7DBM - chains B and E of the 3 polymer chains in the assembly; structure by X-ray diffraction, 2.43 A resolution.

# Chain B
Protein: HIV-1 RT p51 subunit
Source organism: Human immunodeficiency virus type 1
UniProt: P12497 (POL_HV1N5); residues 1-428 here correspond to UniProt positions 588-1015 (UniProt number = residue number + 587)
Sequence (444 residues; numbered -15 to 428; the number before each row is that of its first residue; numbers below 1 keep their minus sign (Met-15 is residue -15)):
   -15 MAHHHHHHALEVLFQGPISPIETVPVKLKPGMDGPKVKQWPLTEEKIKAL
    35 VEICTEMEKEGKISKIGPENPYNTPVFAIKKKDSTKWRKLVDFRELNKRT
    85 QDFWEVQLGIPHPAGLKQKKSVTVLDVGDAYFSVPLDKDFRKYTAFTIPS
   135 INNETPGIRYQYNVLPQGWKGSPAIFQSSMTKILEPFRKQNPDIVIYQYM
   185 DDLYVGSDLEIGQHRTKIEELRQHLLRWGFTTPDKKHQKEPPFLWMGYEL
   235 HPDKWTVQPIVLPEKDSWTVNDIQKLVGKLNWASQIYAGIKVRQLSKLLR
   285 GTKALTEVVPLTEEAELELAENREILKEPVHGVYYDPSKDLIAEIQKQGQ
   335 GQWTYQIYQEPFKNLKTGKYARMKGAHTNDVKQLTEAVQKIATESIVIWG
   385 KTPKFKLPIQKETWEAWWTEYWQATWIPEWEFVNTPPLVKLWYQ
Not modelled in the structure: -15 to 4, 214-230, 428
Construct notes: expression tag (-15 to 0); engineered mutation Ser162 (Cys749 in P12497), Ser280 (Cys867 in P12497)
Swiss-Prot annotation at these positions:
  - region: Phe227 to His235 (RT 'primer grip')
  - motif: Trp398 to Trp414 (Tryptophan repeat motif)
  - binding site (Mg(2+)): Asp110, Asp185, Asp186
  - site (Essential for RT p66/p51 heterodimerization): Trp401, Trp414

# Chain E
Molecule: DNA/RNA
Sequence (38 nucleotides; each row starts with the number of its first residue; numbers below 1 keep their minus sign (DT-4 is residue -4)):
    -4 TAATCGCCCCCCTTCGGTGCTTTGCACCGAAGGGGGGC
Not modelled in the structure: -4 to -2
Modified / non-standard residues: OMC (o2'-methylycytidine-5'-monophosphate) at position 2; OMC (o2'-methylycytidine-5'-monophosphate) at position 4
Small-molecule neighbours: 2'-deoxyguanosine-5'-triphosphate (DGT): DC0, DG1, DC33

# Interface between chain B and chain E
Residue-residue contacts - 5 pairs, chain B then chain E:
  Lys22(B) with OMC_4(E), salt bridge to the phosphate
  Trp266(B) with DT16(E), base contact
  Gln269(B) with DT16(E), hydrogen bond to the base
  Lys395(B) with DC23(E), phosphate contact; DG24(E), salt bridge to the phosphate
Other interface residues (no listed pair), chain B (5 interface residues in all): Phe346

# In short
5 residues of chain B and 4 residues of chain E are in contact, with 1 hydrogen bond and 2 salt bridges. Polar
contacts include Gln269(B)-DT16(E), Lys22(B)-OMC_4(E) and Lys395(B)-DG24(E). Ligands of chain E:
2'-deoxyguanosine-5'-triphosphate. From UniProt: 3 Mg2+-binding residues on chain B.
Here chain B is HIV-1 RT p51 subunit (Human immunodeficiency virus type 1) and chain E is DNA/RNA. Entry 7DBM
(HIV-1 reverse transcriptase mutant Q151M/Y115F/F116Y/M184V:DNA:dGTP ternary complex) was determined by X-ray
diffraction (same publication as 7DBN).
